1B98 - chains A and M; structure by X-ray diffraction, 2.75 A resolution.

[Chain A (and M)]
Name: Protein (neurotrophin-4)
Organism: Homo sapiens
Notes: fragment: precursor residues 81-210; chain M of this document is another copy of the same molecule, construct and numbering; everything in this record applies to it too
UniProtKB: P34130 (NT5_HUMAN); residues 1-130 here correspond to UniProt positions 81-210 (UniProt number = residue number + 80)
Sequence (130 residues; each row starts with the number of its first residue):
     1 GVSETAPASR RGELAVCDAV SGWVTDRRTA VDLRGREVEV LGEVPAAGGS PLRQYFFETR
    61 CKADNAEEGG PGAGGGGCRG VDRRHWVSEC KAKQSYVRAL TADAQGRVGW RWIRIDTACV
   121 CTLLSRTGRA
Unresolved in the structure: 1-12, 45-51, 103-107, 128-130 (chain M: 1-10, 65-67, 127-130)
Disulfide bonds: C17-C90, C61-C119, C78-C121

[How chain A and chain M interact]
Pairs across the interface (49; chain A residue first):
  E13(A) with K91(M), salt bridge; T122(M); L124(M)
  L14(A) with W86(M), hydrophobic; T122(M); L123(M), hydrogen bond (backbone-backbone)
  A15(A) with C121(M); L123(M)
  V16(A) with C121(M), hydrogen bond (backbone-backbone); L123(M), hydrophobic
  W23(A) with L33(M), hydrophobic; W112(M), hydrophobic
  L52(A) with R98(M)
  Y55(A) with W112(M)
  F57(A) with Y96(M)
  R79(A) with L123(M)
  G80(A) with V81(M); D82(M), hydrogen bond (backbone-backbone); W86(M)
  V81(A) with G80(M); V81(M), hydrophobic
  D82(A) with G80(M), hydrogen bond (backbone-backbone); D82(M)
  R84(A) with R84(M)
  W86(A) with L14(M), hydrophobic; G80(M)
  K91(A) with E13(M), salt bridge
  S95(A) with F57(M); T117(M)
  Y96(A) with F57(M)
  R98(A) with L52(M); R53(M), hydrogen bond (side chain-backbone); Y55(M)
  W110(A) with A47(M), hydrogen bond (side chain-backbone); G48(M)
  W112(A) with W23(M), hydrophobic; Y55(M), hydrogen bond
  T117(A) with S95(M); T117(M)
  C121(A) with V16(M)
  T122(A) with E13(M); L14(M)
  L123(A) with E13(M); L14(M), hydrogen bond (backbone-backbone); A15(M); V16(M), hydrophobic; R79(M)
  L124(A) with R11(M); E13(M)
Other interface residues (no listed pair), chain A (32 interface residues in all): A19, L33, F56, V97, A118, C119, V120
Other interface residues (no listed pair), chain M (36 interface residues in all): G12, Q54, F56, K93, V97, A118, V120

[Overview]
32 residues of chain A face 36 of chain M across their interface; the contacts include 8 hydrogen bonds and 2
salt bridges. Polar pairs include E13(A)-K91(M), R98(A)-R53(M) and W110(A)-A47(M).
Chain A and chain M are both Protein (neurotrophin-4) (Homo sapiens); the structure, Neurotrophin 4
(homodimer), was determined by X-ray diffraction (same publication as 1B8K).
